Entry 5HYQ (X-ray diffraction, 2.48 A resolution); this record covers chains A and E of the 3 polymer chains in the assembly.

Chain A:
Molecule: Cetuximab light chain
Organism: Mus MUSCULUS, homo sapiens
Chain sequence (214 residues; numbered 1 to 214; the number before each row is that of its first residue):
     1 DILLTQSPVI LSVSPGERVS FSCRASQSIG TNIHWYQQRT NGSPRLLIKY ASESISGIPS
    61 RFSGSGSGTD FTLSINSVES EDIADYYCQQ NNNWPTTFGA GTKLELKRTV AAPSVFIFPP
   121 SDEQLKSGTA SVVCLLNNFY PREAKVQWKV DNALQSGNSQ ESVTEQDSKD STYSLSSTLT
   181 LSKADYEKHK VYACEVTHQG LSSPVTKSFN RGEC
Not modelled in the structure: 214
Cystine bridges: C23-C88, C134-C194

Chain E:
Molecule: Amidated meditope
Chain sequence (12 residues; row label = number of the first residue in the row):
     1 CQFDLSTRRL KX
Cystine bridges: C1-CY3_12
Modified residues: CY3 (2-amino-3-mercapto-propionamide) at position 12

Chain A / chain E interface:
Pairs across the interface - 23 pairs, chain A then chain E:
  V9(A) - C1(E)  hydrophobic
  I10(A) - CY3_12(E)
  Q38(A) - F3(E)
  Q38(A) - R8(E)
  Q38(A) - R9(E)
  R39(A) - R9(E)
  T40(A) - T7(E)
  T40(A) - R9(E)  hydrogen bond
  N41(A) - S6(E)  hydrogen bond (side chain-backbone)
  N41(A) - T7(E)  hydrogen bond (backbone-backbone)
  N41(A) - R8(E)
  G42(A) - R8(E)
  S43(A) - R8(E)
  A84(A) - R9(E)
  D85(A) - R9(E)  salt bridge
  D85(A) - L10(E)  hydrogen bond (side chain-backbone)
  Y87(A) - L10(E)
  A100(A) - L10(E)
  G101(A) - L10(E)
  K103(A) - R9(E)
  K103(A) - L10(E)  hydrogen bond (side chain-backbone)
  E165(A) - T7(E)
  E165(A) - R9(E)  salt bridge
Also at the interface, not in a pair above, chain A (18 interface residues in all): I83, T102, R142
Also at the interface, not in a pair above, chain E (9 interface residues in all): K11
Interface features reported in the paper:
  - interface residues, chain A: V9(A), I10(A)

Overview:
Chain A and chain E form an interface of 18 and 9 residues respectively; the contacts include 5 hydrogen bonds
and 2 salt bridges. Polar contacts include D85(A)-R9(E), E165(A)-R9(E) and T40(A)-R9(E). From the paper:
interface residues V9(A) and I10(A).
Chain A is Cetuximab light chain (Mus MUSCULUS, homo sapiens) and chain E is Amidated meditope; the structure,
Cetuximab Fab in complex with amidated meditope, was determined by X-ray diffraction together with 5ESQ, 5HPM,
5ICX, 5ICY, 5ICZ, 5ID0 and 5ID1 from the same study.
